PDB entry 4JI3 | X-ray diffraction, 3.35 A resolution | chains A and M of the 21 polymer chains in the assembly

[Chain A]
Molecule: 16S rRNA
Organism: Thermus thermophilus
Sequence (1522 nucleotides; each row starts with the number of its first residue; note: 42 numbers in that range are skipped by the numbering (no residue carries them; nothing is unmodelled there); a row labelled like 190A-190L holds insertion residues (190A, then the next letters in order); numbering starts at 0):
     0 UUUGUUGGAGAGUUUGAUCCUGGCUCAGGGUGAACGCUGGCGGCGUGCCU
    50 AAGACAUGCAAGUCGUGCGGG
    73 CCGCGGGGUUUU
    88 ACUCCG
    95 UGGUC
   101 AGCGGCGGACGGGUGAGUAACGCGUGGGU
  129A G
   130 ACCUACCCGGAAGAGGGGGACAACCCGGGGAAACUCGGGCUAAUCCCCCA
   180 UGUGGACCCGC
190A-190L CCCUUGGGGUGU
   191 GUCCAAAGGGCUUU
   216 GCCCGCUUCCGGAUGGGCCCGCGUCCCAUCAGCUAGUUGGUGGGGUAAUG
   266 GCCCACCAAGGCGACGACGGGUAGCCGGUCUGAGAGGAUGGCCGGCCACA
   316 GGGGCACUGAGACACGGGCCCCACUCCUACGGGAGGCAGCAGUUAGGAAU
   366 CUUCCGCAAUGGGCGCAAGCCUGACGGAGCGACGCCGCUUGGAGGAAGAA
   416 GCCCUUCGGGGUGUAAACUCCUGAA
   442 CCCGGGACGAAACCCCCGACGA
   474 GGGGACUGACGGUACCGGG
   494 GUAAUAGCGCCGGCCAACUCCGUGCCAGCAGCCGCGGUAAUACGGAGGGC
   544 GCGAGCGUUACCCGGAUUCACUGGGCGUAAAGGGCGUGUAGGCGGCCUGG
   594 GGCGUCCCAUGUGAAAGACCACGGCUCAACCGUGGGGGAGCGUGGGAUAC
   644 GCUCAGGCUAGACGGUGGGAGAGGGUGGUGGAAUUCCCGGAGUAGCGGUG
   694 AAAUGCGCAGAUACCGGGAGGAACGCCGAUGGCGAAGGCAGCCACCUGGU
   744 CCACCCGUGACGCUGAGGCGCGAAAGCGUGGGGAGCAAACCGGAUUAGAU
   794 ACCCGGGUAGUCCACGCCCUAAACGAUGCGCGCUAGGUCUCUGGGUCU
   848 CCUGGGGGCCGAAGCUAACGCGUUAAGCGCGCCGCCUGGGGAGUACGGCC
   898 GCAAGGCUGAAACUCAAAGGAAUUGACGGGGGCCCGCACAAGCGGUGGAG
   948 CAUGUGGUUUAAUUCGAAGXAACGCGAAGAACCUUACCAGGCCUUGACAU
   998 GCUAGG
 1003A G
  1004 AACCCGGGUGAAAGCCUGGGGUGCCCC
1030A-1030D GCGA
  1031 GGGGAGCCCUAGCACAGGUGCUGCAUGGCCGUCGUCAGCUCGUGCCGUGA
  1081 GGUGUUGGGUUAAGUCCCGCAACGAGCGCAACCCCCGCCGUUAGUUGCCA
  1131 GCGGUUCGGCCGGGCACUCUAACGGGACUGCCCGCGAAA
  1171 GCGGGAGGAAGGAGGGGACGACGUCUGGUCAGCAUGGCCCUUACGGCCUG
  1221 GGCGACACACGUGCUACAAUGCCCACUACAAAGCGAUGCCACCCGGCAAC
  1271 GGGGAGCUAAUCGCAAAAAGGUGGGCCCAGUUCGGAUUGGGGUCUGCAAC
  1321 CCGACCCCAUGAAGCCGGAAUCGCUAGUAAUCGCGGAUCAG
 1361A C
  1362 CAUGCCGCGGUGAAUACGUUCCCGGGCCUUGUACACACXGCCXGUXACGC
  1412 CAUGGGAGCGGGCUCUACCCGAAGUCGCCGGG
  1446 AGCCUACGGG
  1459 CAGGCGCCGAGGGUAGGGCCCGUGACUGGGGCGAAGUCGUAACAAGGUAG
  1509 CUGUACCGGAAGGUGCGGCUGGAUCCACUCCUUUCU
Unresolved in the structure: 0-4, 1533-1538
Modified / non-standard residues: PSU (pseudouridine-5'-monophosphate) at position 516, 7MG (7N-methyl-8-hydroguanosine-5'-monophosphate) at position 527, M2G (N2-dimethylguanosine-5'-monophosphate) at position 966, 5MC (5-methylcytidine-5'-monophosphate) at position 967, 2MG (2N-methylguanosine-5'-monophosphate) at position 1207, 5MC (5-methylcytidine-5'-monophosphate) at position 1400, 4OC (4n,o2'-methylcytidine-5'-monophosphate) at position 1402, 5MC (5-methylcytidine-5'-monophosphate) at position 1404, 5MC (5-methylcytidine-5'-monophosphate) at position 1407, UR3 (3-methyluridine-5'-monophoshate) at position 1498, MA6 (6N-dimethyladenosine-5'-monophoshate) at position 1518, MA6 (6N-dimethyladenosine-5'-monophoshate) at position 1519, PSU (pseudouridine-5'-monophosphate) at position 1540, PSU (pseudouridine-5'-monophosphate) at position 1541
Sequence notes: conflict C1534 (A2157 in M26923.1), A1535 (C2158 in M26923.1)
Ion coordination: Mg2+ site 1 near U5 (its only coordinating residue here); Mg2+ site 2: U12, G22; Mg2+ site 3 near G21 (its only coordinating residue here); Mg2+ site 4 near C48 (its only coordinating residue here); Mg2+ site 5: C58, U387; Mg2+ site 6: A59, U387; Mg2+ site 7: G61, U62, G105; Mg2+ site 8 near G97 (its only coordinating residue here); Mg2+ site 9 near G107 (its only coordinating residue here); Mg2+ site 10: G117, G289; Mg2+ site 11: C121, G124, U125, G236; Mg2+ site 12 near C121 (its only coordinating residue here); 104 more Mg2+ sites not listed
Ligand contacts: streptomycin (SRY): U12, U13, U14, C526, 7MG_527, C912, A913, A914, A915, C1490, G1491
What the authors report for this chain:
  - mutagenesis - C1490U: increased growth

[Chain M]
Molecule: Ribosomal protein S13
Organism: Thermus thermophilus
UniProtKB: P80377 (RS13_THET8); residues 1-126 here = UniProt positions 1-126
Sequence (126 residues; row label = number of the first residue in the row):
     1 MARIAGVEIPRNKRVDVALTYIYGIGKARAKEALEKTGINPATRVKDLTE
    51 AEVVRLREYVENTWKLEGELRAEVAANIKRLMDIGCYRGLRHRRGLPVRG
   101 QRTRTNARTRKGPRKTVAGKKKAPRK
Unresolved in the structure: 1, 120-126

[How chain A and chain M interact]
Contacting residue pairs (87):
  A946(A) - Arg114(M)  salt bridge to the phosphate
  G947(A) - Arg108(M)  phosphate contact
  G947(A) - Thr109(M)  hydrogen bond to the phosphate
  C948(A) - Asn106(M)  phosphate contact
  C948(A) - Ala107(M)  phosphate contact
  C948(A) - Arg108(M)  hydrogen bond to the phosphate
  C948(A) - Thr109(M)  hydrogen bond to the phosphate
  A949(A) - Gln101(M)  phosphate contact
  A949(A) - Asn106(M)  hydrogen bond to the phosphate
  U950(A) - Arg102(M)  salt bridge to the phosphate
  U950(A) - Thr105(M)  hydrogen bond to the base
  U950(A) - Asn106(M)  base contact
  G951(A) - Arg102(M)  salt bridge to the phosphate
  G951(A) - Thr105(M)  base contact
  U952(A) - Arg104(M)  salt bridge to the phosphate
  U952(A) - Thr105(M)  base contact
  G953(A) - Arg104(M)  salt bridge to the phosphate
  G954(A) - Arg104(M)  hydrogen bond to the base
  A1225(A) - Gln101(M)  phosphate contact
  A1225(A) - Arg102(M)  phosphate contact
  A1225(A) - Thr103(M)  hydrogen bond to the phosphate
  A1225(A) - Arg104(M)  hydrogen bond to the phosphate
  C1226(A) - Arg91(M)  salt bridge to the phosphate
  C1226(A) - Leu96(M)  phosphate contact
  C1226(A) - Thr103(M)  hydrogen bond to the phosphate
  C1226(A) - Arg104(M)  base contact
  C1226(A) - Lys111(M)  hydrogen bond to the sugar
  A1227(A) - Leu96(M)  phosphate contact
  A1227(A) - Lys111(M)  phosphate contact
  A1227(A) - Lys115(M)  hydrogen bond to the sugar
  A1227(A) - Val117(M)  base contact
  C1228(A) - Arg104(M)  hydrogen bond to the base
  C1228(A) - Arg108(M)  salt bridge to the phosphate
  C1228(A) - Lys111(M)  salt bridge to the phosphate
  C1228(A) - Arg114(M)  phosphate contact
  C1228(A) - Lys115(M)  salt bridge to the phosphate
  C1228(A) - Thr116(M)  phosphate contact
  C1228(A) - Val117(M)  hydrogen bond to the sugar
  A1229(A) - Arg104(M)  hydrogen bond to the base
  A1229(A) - Thr105(M)  base contact
  A1229(A) - Arg114(M)  salt bridge to the phosphate
  A1229(A) - Thr116(M)  hydrogen bond to the phosphate
  C1230(A) - Thr105(M)  base contact
  C1296(A) - Arg14(M)  sugar contact
  C1296(A) - Arg44(M)  salt bridge to the phosphate
  U1302(A) - Arg14(M)  hydrogen bond to the base
  U1302(A) - Val17(M)  base contact
  U1302(A) - Tyr21(M)  hydrogen bond to the phosphate
  A1306(A) - Thr109(M)  hydrogen bond to the sugar
  U1307(A) - Gln101(M)  hydrogen bond to the phosphate
  U1307(A) - Thr109(M)  sugar contact
  U1307(A) - Arg110(M)  phosphate contact
  U1308(A) - His92(M)  hydrogen bond to the phosphate
  U1308(A) - Pro97(M)  phosphate contact
  U1308(A) - Val98(M)  hydrogen bond to the phosphate
  U1308(A) - Arg99(M)  salt bridge to the phosphate
  U1308(A) - Gln101(M)  phosphate contact
  U1308(A) - Arg110(M)  phosphate contact
  G1309(A) - Val74(M)  sugar contact
  G1309(A) - Asn77(M)  hydrogen bond to the sugar
  G1309(A) - Ile78(M)  sugar contact
  G1309(A) - Arg88(M)  salt bridge to the phosphate
  G1309(A) - His92(M)  salt bridge to the phosphate
  G1309(A) - Arg99(M)  salt bridge to the phosphate
  G1310(A) - Asn77(M)  phosphate contact
  G1310(A) - Arg80(M)  salt bridge to the phosphate
  G1310(A) - Arg88(M)  salt bridge to the phosphate
  C1320(A) - Tyr87(M)  sugar contact
  C1321(A) - Tyr87(M)  hydrogen bond to the phosphate
  C1322(A) - Tyr87(M)  phosphate contact
  C1322(A) - Gly100(M)  sugar contact
  G1323(A) - Gly100(M)  phosphate contact
  C1328(A) - Ala28(M)  phosphate contact
  C1328(A) - Arg29(M)  hydrogen bond to the sugar
  A1329(A) - Tyr23(M)  phosphate contact
  A1329(A) - Gly24(M)  sugar contact
  A1329(A) - Ile25(M)  phosphate contact
  A1329(A) - Gly26(M)  hydrogen bond to the phosphate
  A1329(A) - Lys27(M)  phosphate contact
  A1329(A) - Ala28(M)  hydrogen bond to the phosphate
  A1329(A) - Arg29(M)  hydrogen bond to the phosphate
  A1329(A) - Leu70(M)  sugar contact
  U1330(A) - Ile22(M)  phosphate contact
  U1330(A) - Tyr23(M)  phosphate contact
  U1330(A) - Ile25(M)  phosphate contact
  U1330(A) - Gly26(M)  phosphate contact
  A1332(A) - Thr109(M)  base contact
Also at the interface, not in a pair above, chain A (35 interface residues in all): G1224, G1295, C1297, U1301, G1331
Also at the interface, not in a pair above, chain M (44 interface residues in all): Thr20, Leu81, Pro113

[Summary]
Chain A and chain M form an interface of 35 and 44 residues respectively; the contacts include 27 hydrogen
bonds and 17 salt bridges. Among the polar pairs are U950(A)-Thr105(M), G954(A)-Arg104(M) and
C1228(A)-Arg104(M). Bound to chain A: streptomycin. U12(A) and G22(A) coordinate Mg2+ site 2. The paper
reports that C1490U of chain A increases growth.
Chain A is 16S rRNA and chain M is Ribosomal protein S13, both from Thermus thermophilus; the structure,
Crystal Structure of 30S ribosomal subunit from Thermus thermophilus, was determined by X-ray diffraction
together with 4JI0, 4JI1, 4JI2, 4JI4, 4JI5, 4JI6, 4JI7 and 4JI8 from the same study.
